Entry 5KFF (X-ray diffraction, 1.70 A resolution); this record covers chains A and P of the 3 polymer chains in the assembly.

== Chain A ==
Molecule: DNA polymerase eta
Organism: Homo sapiens
Notes: EC 2.7.7.7
UniProt: Q9Y253 (POLH_HUMAN); numbering as in UniProt (aligned over 1-432)
Chain sequence (435 residues; numbered -2 to 432; the number before each row is that of its first residue; numbers below 1 keep their minus sign (Gly-2 is residue -2)):
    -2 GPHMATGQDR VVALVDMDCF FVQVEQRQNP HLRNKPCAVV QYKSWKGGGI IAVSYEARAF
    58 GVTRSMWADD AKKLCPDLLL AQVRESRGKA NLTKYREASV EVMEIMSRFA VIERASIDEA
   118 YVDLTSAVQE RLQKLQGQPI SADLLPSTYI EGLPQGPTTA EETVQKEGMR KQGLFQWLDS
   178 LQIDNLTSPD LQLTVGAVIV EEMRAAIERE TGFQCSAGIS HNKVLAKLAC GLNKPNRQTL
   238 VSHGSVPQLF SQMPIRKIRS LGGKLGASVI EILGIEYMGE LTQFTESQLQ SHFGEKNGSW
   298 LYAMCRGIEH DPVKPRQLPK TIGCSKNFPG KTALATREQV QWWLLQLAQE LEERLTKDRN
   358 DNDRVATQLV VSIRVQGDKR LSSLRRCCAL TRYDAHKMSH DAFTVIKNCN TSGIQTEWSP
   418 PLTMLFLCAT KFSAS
Unresolved in the structure: 155-159
Construct notes: expression tag (-2 to 0)
Ion coordination: Mn2+ site 1: Asp13, Asp115, Glu116 (together with 2'-deoxyadenosine 5'-triphosphate) (shared with DT8(P) of chain P); Mn2+ site 2: Asp13, Met14, Asp115 (together with 2'-deoxyadenosine 5'-triphosphate)
Ligand contacts: 2'-deoxyadenosine 5'-triphosphate (DTP): Asp13, Met14, Asp15, Cys16, Phe17, Phe18, Ile48, Ala49, Tyr52, Arg55, Arg61, Ile114, Asp115, Glu116, Lys231
Curated features (UniProtKB/Swiss-Prot):
  - binding site (Mg(2+)): Asp13, Met14, Asp115, Glu116
  - binding site (Mn(2+)): Asp13, Met14, Asp115, Glu116
  - binding site (a 2'-deoxyribonucleoside 5'-triphosphate): Arg61

== Chain P ==
Molecule: 8-nt DNA strand
Sequence (8 nucleotides; numbered 1 to 8; the number before each row is that of its first residue):
     1 AGCGTCAT
Ion coordination: Mn2+: DT8 (together with 2'-deoxyadenosine 5'-triphosphate) (shared with Asp13(A), Asp115(A), Glu116(A) of chain A)

== Chain A / chain P interface ==
Contacting residue pairs (23):
  Ser113(A) with DT8(P), phosphate contact
  Asp115(A) with DT8(P), phosphate contact
  Glu116(A) with DT8(P), phosphate contact
  Lys224(A) with DT8(P), salt bridge to the phosphate
  Ile255(A) with DA7(P), phosphate contact
  Arg256(A) with DA7(P), phosphate contact
  Ser257(A) with DC6(P), phosphate contact; DA7(P), hydrogen bond to the phosphate
  Leu258(A) with DA7(P), hydrogen bond to the phosphate
  Gly259(A) with DA7(P), hydrogen bond to the phosphate
  Gly260(A) with DC6(P), phosphate contact; DA7(P), phosphate contact
  Lys261(A) with DT5(P), salt bridge to the phosphate; DC6(P), hydrogen bond to the phosphate
  Leu262(A) with DC6(P), hydrogen bond to the phosphate
  Arg377(A) with DC3(P), phosphate contact; DG4(P), salt bridge to the phosphate
  Leu381(A) with DC3(P), phosphate contact
  Arg382(A) with DG2(P), sugar contact; DC3(P), hydrogen bond to the phosphate; DG4(P), base contact
  Arg383(A) with DG2(P), phosphate contact
  Cys384(A) with DG2(P), hydrogen bond to the phosphate
Interface residues without a listed pair, chain A (19 interface residues in all): Ser379, Ser380
Interface residues without a listed pair, chain P (8 interface residues in all): DA1

== In short ==
19 residues of chain A and 8 residues of chain P are in contact; the contacts include 7 hydrogen bonds and 3
salt bridges. Among the polar pairs are Ser257(A)-DA7(P), Leu258(A)-DA7(P) and Gly259(A)-DA7(P). Ligands of
chain A: 2'-deoxyadenosine 5'-triphosphate.
Chain A is DNA polymerase eta (Homo sapiens) and chain P is an 8-nt DNA strand; the structure, Human DNA
polymerase eta-DNA ternary complex: reaction with 1 mM Mn2+ for 1800s, was determined by X-ray diffraction
(same publication as 5KFA, 5KFB, 5KFC, 5KFD, 5KFE, 5KFG and 28 further entries).
